PDB entry 8EG7 | electron microscopy, 3.20 A resolution | chains A and I of the 8 polymer chains in the assembly

# Chain A
Molecule: non-template DNA
Sequence (32 nucleotides; row label = number of the first residue in the row):
     1 GCGTCCGGTCGATCTTCGCCCGTAAATTCAGA
Unresolved in the structure: 1, 8-14

# Chain I
Protein: DNA-directed RNA polymerase subunit beta
Source organism: Escherichia coli
Notes: EC 2.7.7.6
UniProt: P0A8V4 (RPOB_ECO57); numbering as in UniProt (aligned over 1-1342)
Sequence (1342 residues; row label = number of the first residue in the row):
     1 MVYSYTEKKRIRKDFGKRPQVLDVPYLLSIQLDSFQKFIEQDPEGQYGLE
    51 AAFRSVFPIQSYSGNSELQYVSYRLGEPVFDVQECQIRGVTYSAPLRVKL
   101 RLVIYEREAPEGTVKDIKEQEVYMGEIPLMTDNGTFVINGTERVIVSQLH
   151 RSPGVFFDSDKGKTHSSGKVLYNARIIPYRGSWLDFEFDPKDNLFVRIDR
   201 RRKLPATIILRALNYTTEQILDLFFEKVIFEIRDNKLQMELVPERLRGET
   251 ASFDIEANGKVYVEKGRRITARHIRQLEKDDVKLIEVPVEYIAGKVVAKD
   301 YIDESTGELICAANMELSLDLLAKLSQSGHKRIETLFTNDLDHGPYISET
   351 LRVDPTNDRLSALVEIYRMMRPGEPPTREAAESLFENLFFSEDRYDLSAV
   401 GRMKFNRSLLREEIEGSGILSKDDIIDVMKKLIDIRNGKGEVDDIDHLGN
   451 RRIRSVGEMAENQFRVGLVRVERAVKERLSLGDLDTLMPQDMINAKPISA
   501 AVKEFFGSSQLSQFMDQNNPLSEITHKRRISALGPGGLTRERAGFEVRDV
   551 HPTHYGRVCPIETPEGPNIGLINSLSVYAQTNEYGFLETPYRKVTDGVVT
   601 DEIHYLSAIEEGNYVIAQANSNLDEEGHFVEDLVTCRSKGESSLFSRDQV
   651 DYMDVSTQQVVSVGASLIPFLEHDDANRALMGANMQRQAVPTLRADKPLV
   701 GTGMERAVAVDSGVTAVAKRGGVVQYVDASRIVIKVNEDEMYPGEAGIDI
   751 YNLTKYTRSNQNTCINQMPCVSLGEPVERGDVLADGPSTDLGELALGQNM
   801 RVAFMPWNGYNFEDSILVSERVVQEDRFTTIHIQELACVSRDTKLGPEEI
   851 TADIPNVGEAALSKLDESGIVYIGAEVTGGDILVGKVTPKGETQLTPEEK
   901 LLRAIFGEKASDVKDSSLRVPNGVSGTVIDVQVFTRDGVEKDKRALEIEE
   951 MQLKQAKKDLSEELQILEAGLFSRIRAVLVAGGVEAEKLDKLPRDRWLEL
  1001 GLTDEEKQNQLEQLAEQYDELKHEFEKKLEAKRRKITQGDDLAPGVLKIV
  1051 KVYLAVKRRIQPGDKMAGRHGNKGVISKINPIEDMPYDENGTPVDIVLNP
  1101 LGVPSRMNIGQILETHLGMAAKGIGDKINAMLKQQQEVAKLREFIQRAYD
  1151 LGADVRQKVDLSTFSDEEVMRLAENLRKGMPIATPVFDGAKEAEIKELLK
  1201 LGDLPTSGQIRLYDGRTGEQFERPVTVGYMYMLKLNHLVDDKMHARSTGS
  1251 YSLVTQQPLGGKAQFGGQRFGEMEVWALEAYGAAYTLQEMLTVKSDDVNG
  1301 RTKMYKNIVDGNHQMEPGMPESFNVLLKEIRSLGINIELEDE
Unresolved in the structure: 1, 891-912
Residues lining bound ligands:
  - chapso (1N7), molecule 1: Gln46, Tyr47, Tyr179, Asp396, Ser398, Ala399, Val400, Arg452, Glu458, Glu461, Asn462, Glu583, Tyr584
  - chapso (1N7), molecule 2: Gln725, Tyr726, Arg731, Glu962, Gln965, Ile966, Ala969, Ser973

# How chain A and chain I interact
Contacting residue pairs (10; chain A residue first):
  DT16(A) with Trp183(I), stacking on the base; Asp199(I), base contact; Arg200(I), base contact
  DC17(A) with Trp183(I), base contact; Arg200(I), salt bridge to the phosphate; Gly537(I), base contact; Arg542(I), base contact
  DG18(A) with Arg542(I), sugar contact
  DC19(A) with Lys163(I), salt bridge to the phosphate
  DC20(A) with Lys163(I), phosphate contact
Also at the interface, not in a pair above, chain I (10 interface residues in all): Gly181, Gly536, Glu541, Ala543

# Summary
5 residues of chain A and 10 residues of chain I are in contact, with 2 salt bridges and 1 aromatic stacking
contact. Polar pairs include DC17(A)-Arg200(I) and DC19(A)-Lys163(I). Chain I binds chapso.
Here chain A is non-template DNA and chain I is DNA-directed RNA polymerase subunit beta (Escherichia coli).
Entry 8EG7 (Cryo-EM structure of pre-consensus elemental paused elongation complex) was determined by electron
microscopy together with 8EG8, 8EGB, 8EH8, 8EH9, 8EHA, 8EHF and 8EHI from the same study.
